PDB entry 8QFY | X-ray diffraction, 2.33 A resolution | chains AAA and CCC of the 5 polymer chains in the assembly

Chain AAA:
Molecule: HLA class I histocompatibility antigen, alpha chain E
From: Homo sapiens
Reference sequence: P13747 (HLAE_HUMAN); residues 1-276 here correspond to UniProt positions 22-297 (UniProt number = residue number + 21)
Sequence (276 residues; row label = number of the first residue in the row):
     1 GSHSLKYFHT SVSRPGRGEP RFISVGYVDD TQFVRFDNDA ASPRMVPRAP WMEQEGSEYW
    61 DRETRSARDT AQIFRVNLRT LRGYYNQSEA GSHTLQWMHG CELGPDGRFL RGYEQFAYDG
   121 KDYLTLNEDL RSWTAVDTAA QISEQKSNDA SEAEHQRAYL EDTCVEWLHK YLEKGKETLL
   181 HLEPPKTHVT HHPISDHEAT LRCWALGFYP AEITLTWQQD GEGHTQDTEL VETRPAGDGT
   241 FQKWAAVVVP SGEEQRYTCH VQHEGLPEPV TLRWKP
Not modelled in the structure: 218-228, 248-257, 272-276
Curated features (UniProtKB/Swiss-Prot):
  - region: Lys275, Pro276 (Connecting peptide)
  - binding site (a peptide antigen): Tyr7, Glu63, Ser66, Asn77, Tyr84, Ser143, Lys146, Gln156, Tyr159, Tyr171
  - glycosylation: Asn86 (N-linked (GlcNAc...) asparagine)
Disulfide bonds: Cys101-Cys164, Cys203-Cys259

Chain CCC:
Molecule: Peptide from inhA
Sequence (9 residues; row label = number of the first residue in the row):
     1 RLPAKAPLL

How chain AAA and chain CCC interact:
Residue-residue contacts - 42 pairs, chain AAA then chain CCC:
  Tyr7(AAA) - Arg1(CCC)  hydrogen bond (side chain-backbone)
  Tyr7(AAA) - Leu2(CCC)  hydrophobic
  His9(AAA) - Leu2(CCC)
  Met45(AAA) - Leu2(CCC)  hydrophobic
  Arg62(AAA) - Arg1(CCC)
  Glu63(AAA) - Arg1(CCC)
  Glu63(AAA) - Leu2(CCC)  hydrogen bond (side chain-backbone)
  Ser66(AAA) - Leu2(CCC)
  Ser66(AAA) - Ala4(CCC)
  Ala67(AAA) - Leu2(CCC)
  Thr70(AAA) - Ala6(CCC)
  Ile73(AAA) - Ala6(CCC)
  Ile73(AAA) - Pro7(CCC)
  Phe74(AAA) - Ala6(CCC)  hydrophobic
  Asn77(AAA) - Pro7(CCC)  hydrogen bond (side chain-backbone)
  Asn77(AAA) - Leu8(CCC)
  Asn77(AAA) - Leu9(CCC)  hydrogen bond (side chain-backbone)
  Thr80(AAA) - Leu9(CCC)
  Leu81(AAA) - Leu9(CCC)  hydrophobic
  Tyr84(AAA) - Leu9(CCC)  hydrogen bond (side chain-backbone)
  Trp97(AAA) - Pro3(CCC)  hydrophobic
  Trp97(AAA) - Ala6(CCC)  hydrophobic
  Trp97(AAA) - Pro7(CCC)
  His99(AAA) - Pro3(CCC)
  Phe116(AAA) - Pro7(CCC)  hydrophobic
  Phe116(AAA) - Leu9(CCC)  hydrophobic
  Leu124(AAA) - Leu9(CCC)  hydrophobic
  Ser143(AAA) - Leu9(CCC)  hydrogen bond (side chain-backbone)
  Lys146(AAA) - Leu9(CCC)
  Ser147(AAA) - Leu8(CCC)
  Glu152(AAA) - Lys5(CCC)  salt bridge
  Glu152(AAA) - Pro7(CCC)
  Glu152(AAA) - Leu8(CCC)  hydrogen bond (side chain-backbone)
  His155(AAA) - Lys5(CCC)
  Gln156(AAA) - Lys5(CCC)
  Gln156(AAA) - Pro7(CCC)
  Tyr159(AAA) - Arg1(CCC)  hydrogen bond (side chain-backbone)
  Tyr159(AAA) - Leu2(CCC)
  Tyr159(AAA) - Pro3(CCC)
  Thr163(AAA) - Arg1(CCC)
  Trp167(AAA) - Arg1(CCC)
  Tyr171(AAA) - Arg1(CCC)  hydrogen bond (side chain-backbone)
Other interface residues (no listed pair), chain AAA (36 interface residues in all): Leu5, Tyr59, Asp69, Val76, Leu95, Glu114, Tyr123, Trp133

Overview:
Chain AAA and chain CCC form an interface of 36 and 9 residues respectively; the contacts include 9 hydrogen
bonds and 1 salt bridge. Among the polar pairs are Glu152(AAA)-Lys5(CCC), Tyr7(AAA)-Arg1(CCC) and
Glu63(AAA)-Leu2(CCC). From UniProt: 10 peptide antigen-binding residues on chain AAA.
Chain AAA is HLA class I histocompatibility antigen, alpha chain E (Homo sapiens) and chain CCC is Peptide
from inhA; the structure, Crystal structure of high affinity TCR in complex with pHLA harbouring bacterial
peptide, was determined by X-ray diffraction.
